PDB entry 8R1C | electron microscopy, 2.20 A resolution | chains A and C of the 9 polymer chains in the assembly

Chain A (and C):
Name: Spike glycoprotein, Fibritin
Source organism: Severe acute respiratory syndrome coronavirus 2
Notes: chain C of this document is another copy of the same molecule, construct and numbering; everything in this record applies to it too
UniProt: chimeric construct of P0DTC2, P10104: residues 1-1205 from P0DTC2 (SPIKE_SARS2) positions 1-1205 (same numbers); residues 1208-1234 from P10104 positions 458-484 (UniProt number = residue number - 750)
Chain sequence (1285 residues; numbered 1 to 1285; the number before each row is that of its first residue):
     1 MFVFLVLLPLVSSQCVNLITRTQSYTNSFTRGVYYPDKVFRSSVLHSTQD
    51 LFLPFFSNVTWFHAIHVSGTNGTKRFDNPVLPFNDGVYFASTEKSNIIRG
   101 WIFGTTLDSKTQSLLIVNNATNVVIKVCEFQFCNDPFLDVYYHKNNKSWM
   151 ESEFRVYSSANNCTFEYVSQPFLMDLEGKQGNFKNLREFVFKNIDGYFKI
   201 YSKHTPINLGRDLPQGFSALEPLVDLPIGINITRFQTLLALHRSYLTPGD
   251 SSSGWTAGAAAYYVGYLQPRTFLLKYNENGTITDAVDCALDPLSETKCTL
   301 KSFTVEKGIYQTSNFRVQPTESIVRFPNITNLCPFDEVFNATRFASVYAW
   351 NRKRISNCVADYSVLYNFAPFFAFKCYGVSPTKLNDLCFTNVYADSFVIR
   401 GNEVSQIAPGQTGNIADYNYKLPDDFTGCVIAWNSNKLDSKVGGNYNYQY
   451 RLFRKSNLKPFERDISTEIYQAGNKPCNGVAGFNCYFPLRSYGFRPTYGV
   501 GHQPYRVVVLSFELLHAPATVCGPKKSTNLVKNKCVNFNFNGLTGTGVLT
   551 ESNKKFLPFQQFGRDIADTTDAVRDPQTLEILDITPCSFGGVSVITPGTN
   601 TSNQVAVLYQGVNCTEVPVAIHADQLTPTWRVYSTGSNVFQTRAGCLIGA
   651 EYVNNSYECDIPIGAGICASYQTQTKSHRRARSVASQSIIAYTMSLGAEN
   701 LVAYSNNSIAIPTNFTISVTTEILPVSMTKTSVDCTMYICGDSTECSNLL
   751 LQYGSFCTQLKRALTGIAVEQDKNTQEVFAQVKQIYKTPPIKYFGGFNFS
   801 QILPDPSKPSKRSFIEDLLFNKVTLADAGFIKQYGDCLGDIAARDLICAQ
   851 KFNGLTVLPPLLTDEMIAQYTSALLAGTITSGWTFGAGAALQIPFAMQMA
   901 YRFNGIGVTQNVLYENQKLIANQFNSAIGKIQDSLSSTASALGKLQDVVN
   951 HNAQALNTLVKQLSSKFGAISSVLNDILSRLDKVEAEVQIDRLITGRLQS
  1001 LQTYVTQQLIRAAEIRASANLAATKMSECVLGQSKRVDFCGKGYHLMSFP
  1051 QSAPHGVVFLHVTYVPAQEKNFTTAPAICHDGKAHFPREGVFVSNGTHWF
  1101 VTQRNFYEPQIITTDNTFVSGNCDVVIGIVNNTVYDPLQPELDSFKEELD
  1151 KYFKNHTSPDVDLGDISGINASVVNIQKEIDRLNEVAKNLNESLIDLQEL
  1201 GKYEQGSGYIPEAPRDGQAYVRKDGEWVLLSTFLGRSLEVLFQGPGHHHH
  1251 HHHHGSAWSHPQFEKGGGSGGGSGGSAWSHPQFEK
Not modelled in the structure: 1-21, 65-77, 142-148, 173-182, 209-212, 240-260, 674-685, 1145-1285
Differences from the reference sequence: variant I19 (Thr in P0DTC2), S24 (Ala27 in P0DTC2), D139 (Gly142 in P0DTC2), G210 (Val213 in P0DTC2), D336 (Gly339 in P0DTC2), F368 (Ser371 in P0DTC2), P370 (Ser373 in P0DTC2), F372 (Ser375 in P0DTC2), A373 (Thr376 in P0DTC2), N402 (Asp405 in P0DTC2), S405 (Arg408 in P0DTC2), N414 (Lys417 in P0DTC2), K437 (Asn440 in P0DTC2), Q449 (Leu452 in P0DTC2), N474 (Ser477 in P0DTC2), K475 (Thr478 in P0DTC2), R490 (Gln493 in P0DTC2), R495 (Gln498 in P0DTC2), Y498 (Asn501 in P0DTC2), H502 (Tyr505 in P0DTC2), G611 (Asp614 in P0DTC2), Y652 (His655 in P0DTC2), K676 (Asn679 in P0DTC2), H678 (Pro681 in P0DTC2), L701 (Ser704 in P0DTC2), K761 (Asn764 in P0DTC2), Y793 (Asp796 in P0DTC2), H951 (Gln954 in P0DTC2), K966 (Asn969 in P0DTC2); engineered mutation A481 (Glu484 in P0DTC2), L1229 (Phe479 in P10104); linker (1206-1207); expression tag (1235-1285)
UniProt features mapped onto this chain:
  - glycosylation (N-linked (GlcNAc...) asparagine): N17 (complex), N122 (hybrid), N331 (complex), N603 (hybrid)
Cystine bridges: C128-C163, C288-C298, C333-C358, C376-C429, C388-C522, C477-C485, C535-C587, C614-C646, C659-C668, C735-C757, C740-C746, C837-C848, C1029-C1040, C1079-C1123
Covalently attached groups: N-acetylglucosamine (NAG) linked to N231, N279, N613, N654, N706, N714, N798, N1071, N1095, N1131
Residues lining bound ligands: N-acetylglucosamine (NAG; 2-acetamido-2-deoxy-beta-D-glucopyranose): S456, K459, E462

How chain A and chain C interact:
Residue-residue contacts - 196 pairs, chain A then chain C:
  D37(A) with F559(C)
  K38(A) with A517(C); F559(C); Q560(C); Q561(C)
  V39(A) with Q560(C); F562(C); R564(C)
  F40(A) with K554(C); K555(C); F556(C), hydrophobic; Q560(C); F562(C), hydrogen bond (backbone-backbone); G563(C); R564(C), hydrogen bond (backbone-backbone)
  Y197(A) with N391(C), hydrogen bond; Y393(C); E513(C), hydrogen bond
  E221(A) with L557(C)
  P222(A) with F559(C)
  P227(A) with R354(C); Y393(C)
  N279(A) with K555(C)
  Y366(A) with N402(C); H502(C), hydrogen bond (backbone-side chain)
  A369(A) with H502(C), hydrogen bond (backbone-side chain)
  P370(A) with G499(C); G501(C), hydrogen bond (backbone-backbone); H502(C)
  F371(A) with N402(C); G501(C)
  F372(A) with G401(C); N402(C); V500(C); Y505(C)
  T382(A) with T412(C)
  D424(A) with K983(C)
  K437(A) with T497(C), hydrogen bond (side chain-backbone); Y498(C)
  S732(A) with Q311(C)
  D734(A) with N314(C); R316(C), salt bridge
  M737(A) with R316(C)
  Q752(A) with S965(C); K966(C), hydrogen bond (backbone-backbone); F967(C), hydrogen bond (backbone-backbone); G968(C), hydrogen bond (side chain-backbone); A969(C)
  Y753(A) with Q962(C); F967(C), hydrophobic
  G754(A) with Q962(C); S965(C)
  S755(A) with T958(C); Q962(C), hydrogen bond (backbone-side chain)
  F756(A) with Q962(C); F967(C), hydrophobic; S1000(C)
  Q759(A) with T958(C); T1003(C)
  K761(A) with Q311(C), hydrogen bond (side chain-backbone)
  R762(A) with Q954(C), hydrogen bond
  T765(A) with Q311(C)
  Q784(A) with A698(C); N700(C), hydrogen bond
  I785(A) with L696(C); G697(C); A698(C), hydrogen bond (backbone-backbone); E699(C); N700(C), hydrogen bond (backbone-backbone)
  Y786(A) with N700(C); V702(C), hydrophobic
  K787(A) with E699(C); N700(C), hydrogen bond (backbone-backbone); L701(C); V702(C), hydrogen bond (backbone-backbone)
  T788(A) with L701(C)
  P789(A) with L701(C); V702(C); Y704(C)
  Y793(A) with Y704(C); N706(C)
  F794(A) with Y704(C)
  G829(A) with R643(C)
  F830(A) with R643(C)
  I831(A) with Q641(C); T642(C); R643(C)
  K832(A) with G611(C)
  Q833(A) with N613(C), hydrogen bond; E616(C)
  Y834(A) with T615(C); E616(C)
  C837(A) with T585(C)
  L838(A) with T585(C)
  G839(A) with D583(C)
  D840(A) with N553(C)
  A843(A) with K554(C)
  K851(A) with F589(C)
  F852(A) with T585(C); P586(C), hydrophobic; F589(C), hydrophobic
  N853(A) with A567(C)
  P859(A) with A644(C), hydrophobic
  P860(A) with A665(C), hydrogen bond (backbone-backbone)
  L861(A) with P662(C), hydrophobic; G664(C); A665(C); G666(C), hydrogen bond (backbone-backbone)
  L862(A) with M694(C), hydrophobic
  T863(A) with R643(C); A665(C); G666(C)
  M866(A) with G666(C); T693(C); M694(C); L696(C)
  Q869(A) with L696(C)
  Y870(A) with L696(C)
  T880(A) with V702(C); Y704(C)
  W883(A) with Y1044(C)
  G886(A) with D1038(C)
  A887(A) with G1043(C); Y1044(C); V1065(C)
  A889(A) with E1069(C)
  L891(A) with A710(C); P712(C); E1069(C)
  Q892(A) with V702(C); A703(C); S708(C), hydrogen bond; I709(C); A710(C), hydrogen bond (backbone-backbone); N1071(C)
  I893(A) with Y704(C); S708(C); I709(C), hydrophobic
  P894(A) with Y704(C), hydrophobic; N706(C); N707(C); S708(C); T1074(C)
  F895(A) with Y704(C), hydrogen bond (backbone-side chain)
  M897(A) with T1074(C); V1091(C), hydrophobic
  Y901(A) with V1091(C); R1104(C)
  N904(A) with R1104(C)
  Q910(A) with F1086(C); P1087(C), hydrogen bond (side chain-backbone); R1104(C)
  N911(A) with F1086(C); F1118(C); S1120(C), hydrogen bond
  Y914(A) with P1076(C), hydrophobic; F1086(C), hydrophobic
  E915(A) with S1120(C), hydrogen bond; V1125(C)
  K918(A) with I1127(C)
  K961(A) with I566(C)
  L963(A) with A567(C)
  S964(A) with D568(C)
  V973(A) with D568(C)
  N975(A) with T544(C), hydrogen bond (side chain-backbone); G545(C)
  L978(A) with K383(C)
  S979(A) with K383(C); L387(C); G542(C); T544(C)
  R980(A) with G378(C), hydrogen bond (side chain-backbone); V379(C); S380(C), hydrogen bond (backbone-backbone); K383(C)
  L981(A) with G378(C); V379(C), hydrophobic; S380(C); K383(C)
  D982(A) with S380(C), hydrogen bond (backbone-side chain)
  D991(A) with R992(C), salt bridge
  Q999(A) with Q999(C)
  Q1002(A) with Q999(C); Q1002(C)
  L1009(A) with Q1007(C); I1010(C), hydrophobic
  R1016(A) with E1014(C), salt bridge
  T1024(A) with R1036(C)
  S1027(A) with V1037(C); D1038(C), hydrogen bond
  E1028(A) with R1036(C), salt bridge; V1037(C)
  L1031(A) with D1038(C)
  G1032(A) with V1037(C)
  R1036(A) with R1036(C)
  L1138(A) with L1138(C), hydrophobic
Also at the interface, not in a pair above, chain A (121 interface residues in all): Y35, V44, N367, P409, G410, Q411, D742, A763, E770, K773, Q781, G795, L858, I879, T884, G888, A890, Q917, V960, S972, T1006, I1010
Also at the interface, not in a pair above, chain C (130 interface residues in all): T312, T382, V404, L514, H516, T546, Q610, V612, C659, I663, I667, C668, S705, K944, D982, V984, G996, T1006, P1066, A1075, V1126

Summary:
121 residues of chain A and 130 residues of chain C are in contact; the contacts include 33 hydrogen bonds and
4 salt bridges. Polar pairs include D734(A)-R316(C), D991(A)-R992(C) and R1016(A)-E1014(C). Bound to chain A:
N-acetylglucosamine.
Both chains are Spike glycoprotein, Fibritin (Severe acute respiratory syndrome coronavirus 2). Entry 8R1C
(SD1-2 Fab in complex with SARS-CoV-2 BA.2.12.1 Spike Glycoprotein) was determined by electron microscopy.
